Entry 7PXC (electron microscopy, 3.84 A resolution); this record covers chains 0 and W of the 36 polymer chains in the assembly.

Chain 0:
Protein: Proteasome subunit alpha
Organism: Mycobacterium tuberculosis (strain ATCC 25618 / H37Rv)
UniProtKB: P9WHU1 (PSA_MYCTU); numbering as in UniProt (aligned over 1-248)
Amino-acid sequence (248 residues; row label = number of the first residue in the row):
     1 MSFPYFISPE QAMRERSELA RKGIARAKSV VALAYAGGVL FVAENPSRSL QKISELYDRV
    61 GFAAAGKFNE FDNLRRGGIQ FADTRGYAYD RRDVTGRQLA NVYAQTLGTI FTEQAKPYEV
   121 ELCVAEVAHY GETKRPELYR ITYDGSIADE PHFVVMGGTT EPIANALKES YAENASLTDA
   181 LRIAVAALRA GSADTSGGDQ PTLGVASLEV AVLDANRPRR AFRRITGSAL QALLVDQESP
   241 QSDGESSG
Unresolved in the structure: 1-7, 191-202, 235-248
UniProt features mapped onto this chain:
  - modified residue: Ser2 (N-acetylserine), Thr84 (Phosphothreonine), Thr178 (Phosphothreonine), Thr202 (Phosphothreonine)
  - mutagenesis: Met1 to Ser8 (Markedly increases peptidolytic activity. Disappearance of the apparent obstruction in alpha rings. Designated open-gate mutant)

Chain W:
Protein: Proteasome subunit beta
Organism: Mycobacterium tuberculosis (strain ATCC 25618 / H37Rv)
Notes: EC 3.4.25.1
UniProtKB: P9WHT9 (PSB_MYCTU); residues 244-534 here correspond to UniProt positions 1-291 (UniProt number = residue number - 243)
Amino-acid sequence (291 residues; row label = number of the first residue in the row):
   244 MTWPLPDRLS INSLSGTPAV DLSSFTDFLR RQAPELLPAS ISGGAPLAGG DAQLPHGTTI
   304 VALKYPGGVV MAGDRRSTQG NMISGRDVRK VYITDDYTAT GIAGTAAVAV EFARLYAVEL
   364 EHYEKLEGVP LTFAGKINRL AIMVRGNLAA AMQGLLALPL LAGYDIHASD PQSAGRIVSF
   424 DAAGGWNIEE EGYQAVGSGS LFAKSSMKKL YSQVTDGDSG LRVAVEALYD AADDDSATGG
   484 PDLVRGIFPT AVIIDADGAV DVPESRIAEL ARAIIESRSG ADTFGSDGGE K
Unresolved in the structure: 244-300
UniProt features mapped onto this chain:
  - active site: Thr301 (Nucleophile)
  - site: Thr301 (Covalent link with the inhibitor MLN-273)

Interface between chain 0 and chain W:
Residue-residue contacts - 16 pairs, chain 0 then chain W:
  Arg85(0) - Glu370(W)  salt bridge
  Tyr87(0) - Asn381(W)  hydrogen bond (backbone-side chain)
  Ala88(0) - Asn381(W)  hydrogen bond (backbone-side chain)
  Ala88(0) - Arg382(W)  hydrogen bond (backbone-side chain)
  Tyr89(0) - Tyr366(W)
  Tyr89(0) - Leu374(W)  hydrophobic
  Tyr89(0) - Gly378(W)
  Tyr89(0) - Asn381(W)  hydrogen bond (backbone-side chain)
  Tyr89(0) - Arg382(W)
  Asp90(0) - Ala377(W)
  Asp93(0) - Leu374(W)
  Asp93(0) - Thr375(W)  hydrogen bond (side chain-backbone)
  Asp93(0) - Gly378(W)
  Arg97(0) - Glu370(W)
  Gln98(0) - Tyr366(W)  hydrogen bond
  Gln98(0) - Glu370(W)  hydrogen bond
Interface residues without a listed pair, chain 0 (9 interface residues in all): Arg92
Interface residues without a listed pair, chain W (9 interface residues in all): Ile385

Summary:
Chain 0 and chain W each contribute 9 residues to their interface, with 7 hydrogen bonds and 1 salt bridge.
Polar contacts include Arg85(0)-Glu370(W), Tyr87(0)-Asn381(W) and Ala88(0)-Asn381(W). From UniProt: 8
mutagenesis sites on chain 0; active-site residue Thr301(W) on chain W.
Here chain 0 is Proteasome subunit alpha and chain W is Proteasome subunit beta, both from Mycobacterium
tuberculosis (strain ATCC 25618 / H37Rv). Entry 7PXC (Substrate-engaged mycobacterial Proteasome-associated
ATPase in complex with open-gate 20S CP - composite map (state A)) was determined by electron microscopy
together with 7PX9, 7PXA, 7PXB and 7PXD from the same study.
